Entry 6MUG (X-ray diffraction, 2.95 A resolution); this record covers chains H and L of the 6 polymer chains in the assembly.

Chain H:
Protein: 3H109L Fab heavy chain
Source organism: Homo sapiens
Notes: antibody fragment or engineered binder
Amino-acid sequence (244 residues; each row starts with the number of its first residue; a row labelled like 82A-82C holds insertion residues (82A, then the next letters in order)):
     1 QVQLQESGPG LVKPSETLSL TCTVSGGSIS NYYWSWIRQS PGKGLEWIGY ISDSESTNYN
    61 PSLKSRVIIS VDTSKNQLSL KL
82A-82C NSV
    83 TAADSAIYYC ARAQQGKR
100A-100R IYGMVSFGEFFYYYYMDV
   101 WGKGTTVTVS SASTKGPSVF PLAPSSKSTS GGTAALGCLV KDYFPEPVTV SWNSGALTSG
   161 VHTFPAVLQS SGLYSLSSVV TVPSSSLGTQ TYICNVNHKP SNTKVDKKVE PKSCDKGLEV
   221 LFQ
Disordered / not traced: 127-131, 212-223
Disulfide bonds: Cys22-Cys92, Cys138-Cys194

Chain L:
Protein: 3H109L Fab light chain
Source organism: Homo sapiens
Notes: engineered mutation(s): E184M, S188M; antibody fragment or engineered binder
Amino-acid sequence (217 residues; each row starts with the number of its first residue; a row labelled like 67A-67C holds insertion residues (67A, then the next letters in order)):
     3 SVTSYVRPLS VALGETASIS CGRQALGSRA VQWYQHRPGQ APILLIYNNQ DRPSGIPERF
    63 SGTPD
67A-67C INF
    68 GTRATLTISG VEAGDEADYY CHMWDSRS
95A-95C GFS
    96 WSFGGATRLT VLGQPKAAPS VTLFPPSSEE LQANKATLVC LISDFYPGAV TVAWKADSSP
   156 VKAGVETTTP SKQSNNKYAA SSYLSLTPMQ WKMHKSYSCQ VTHEGSTVEK TVAPTECS
Disordered / not traced: 3-5, 211-213
Disulfide bonds: Cys23-Cys88, Cys135-Cys194

How chain H and chain L interact:
Contacting residue pairs (94; chain H residue first):
  Gln39(H) with His38(L), hydrogen bond; Gly41(L)
  Gly42(H) with Ser6(L)
  Lys43(H) with Ser6(L)
  Gly44(H) with Ser6(L); Tyr87(L)
  Leu45(H) with His38(L); Pro44(L), hydrophobic; Tyr87(L), hydrogen bond (backbone-side chain); Phe98(L)
  Glu46(H) with Phe98(L)
  Trp47(H) with His89(L); Trp91(L), hydrophobic; Ser95C(L); Trp96(L); Phe98(L), hydrophobic
  Ile48(H) with Trp96(L)
  Gly49(H) with Trp96(L)
  Tyr50(H) with Phe95B(L); Trp96(L), hydrophobic
  Asn58(H) with Phe95B(L); Trp96(L)
  Tyr59(H) with Trp96(L)
  Asn60(H) with Trp96(L)
  Pro61(H) with Trp96(L)
  Ile89(H) with Gly41(L)
  Tyr91(H) with Gly41(L); Gln42(L), hydrogen bond (side chain-backbone); Ala43(L), hydrophobic; Pro44(L)
  Arg100(H) with Ser30(L); Arg31(L), hydrogen bond (side chain-backbone); Asn51(L); Asp67(L), salt bridge
  Tyr100B(H) with Ser30(L); Ser93(L)
  Phe100K(H) with Ser30(L); Trp91(L); Asp92(L); Ser93(L)
  Tyr100L(H) with Trp91(L)
  Tyr100M(H) with Ala32(L), hydrophobic; Gln34(L); Asn50(L), hydrogen bond; Trp91(L), hydrophobic
  Tyr100N(H) with Gln34(L), hydrogen bond (backbone-side chain); His89(L); Trp91(L)
  Tyr100O(H) with Gln34(L); Tyr36(L); Tyr49(L), hydrophobic
  Met100P(H) with Tyr36(L), hydrogen bond (backbone-side chain); Leu46(L)
  Asp100Q(H) with Leu46(L)
  Trp101(H) with Pro44(L)
  Gly102(H) with Ala43(L)
  Phe120(H) with Ser122(L); Glu124(L); Glu125(L)
  Pro121(H) with Ser122(L), hydrogen bond (backbone-side chain); Glu124(L)
  Leu122(H) with Phe119(L), hydrophobic; Pro120(L); Val134(L), hydrophobic
  Ala123(H) with Phe119(L)
  Ala135(H) with Phe119(L)
  Leu136(H) with Phe119(L), hydrophobic
  Leu139(H) with Glu125(L); Thr132(L); Val134(L), hydrophobic; Tyr178(L), hydrophobic
  Lys141(H) with Lys130(L)
  His162(H) with Ser138(L); Asp139(L), salt bridge; Gln168(L), hydrogen bond; Ala174(L)
  Phe164(H) with Leu136(L), hydrophobic; Ile137(L); Ser138(L); Ala175(L); Ser176(L)
  Pro165(H) with Thr163(L); Ser166(L); Ser176(L)
  Ala166(H) with Thr163(L), hydrogen bond (backbone-side chain)
  Val167(H) with Glu161(L); Thr163(L); Tyr178(L), hydrophobic
  Ser175(H) with Tyr178(L), hydrogen bond (backbone-side chain)
  Leu176(H) with Tyr178(L), hydrogen bond (backbone-side chain)
  Ser177(H) with Leu136(L); Tyr178(L), hydrogen bond (backbone-side chain)
  Val179(H) with Leu136(L), hydrophobic
  Lys207(H) with Glu124(L), salt bridge
Also at the interface, not in a pair above, chain H (49 interface residues in all): Ile37, Gly137, Gln169, Ser170

Overview:
The interface between chain H and chain L involves 49 residues on one side and 45 on the other; the contacts
include 13 hydrogen bonds and 3 salt bridges. Polar pairs include Arg100(H)-Asp67(L), His162(H)-Asp139(L) and
Lys207(H)-Glu124(L).
Here chain H is 3H109L Fab heavy chain and chain L is 3H109L Fab light chain, both from Homo sapiens. Entry
6MUG (Crystal Structure of HIV-1 B41 SOSIP.664 Prefusion Env Trimer Bound to Small Molecule HIV-1 Entry
Inhibitor ...) was determined by X-ray diffraction, deposited together with 6MTJ, 6MTN, 6MU6, 6MU7, 6MU8 and
6MUF.
